Entry 9IJ3 (electron microscopy, 2.60 A resolution); this record covers chains A and B of the 3 polymer chains in the assembly.

Chain A:
Protein: Piwi-like protein 2
From: Mus musculus
Notes: EC 3.1.26.-
UniProt: Q8CDG1 (PIWL2_MOUSE); residues 1-971 here = UniProt positions 1-971
Chain sequence (971 residues; each row starts with the number of its first residue):
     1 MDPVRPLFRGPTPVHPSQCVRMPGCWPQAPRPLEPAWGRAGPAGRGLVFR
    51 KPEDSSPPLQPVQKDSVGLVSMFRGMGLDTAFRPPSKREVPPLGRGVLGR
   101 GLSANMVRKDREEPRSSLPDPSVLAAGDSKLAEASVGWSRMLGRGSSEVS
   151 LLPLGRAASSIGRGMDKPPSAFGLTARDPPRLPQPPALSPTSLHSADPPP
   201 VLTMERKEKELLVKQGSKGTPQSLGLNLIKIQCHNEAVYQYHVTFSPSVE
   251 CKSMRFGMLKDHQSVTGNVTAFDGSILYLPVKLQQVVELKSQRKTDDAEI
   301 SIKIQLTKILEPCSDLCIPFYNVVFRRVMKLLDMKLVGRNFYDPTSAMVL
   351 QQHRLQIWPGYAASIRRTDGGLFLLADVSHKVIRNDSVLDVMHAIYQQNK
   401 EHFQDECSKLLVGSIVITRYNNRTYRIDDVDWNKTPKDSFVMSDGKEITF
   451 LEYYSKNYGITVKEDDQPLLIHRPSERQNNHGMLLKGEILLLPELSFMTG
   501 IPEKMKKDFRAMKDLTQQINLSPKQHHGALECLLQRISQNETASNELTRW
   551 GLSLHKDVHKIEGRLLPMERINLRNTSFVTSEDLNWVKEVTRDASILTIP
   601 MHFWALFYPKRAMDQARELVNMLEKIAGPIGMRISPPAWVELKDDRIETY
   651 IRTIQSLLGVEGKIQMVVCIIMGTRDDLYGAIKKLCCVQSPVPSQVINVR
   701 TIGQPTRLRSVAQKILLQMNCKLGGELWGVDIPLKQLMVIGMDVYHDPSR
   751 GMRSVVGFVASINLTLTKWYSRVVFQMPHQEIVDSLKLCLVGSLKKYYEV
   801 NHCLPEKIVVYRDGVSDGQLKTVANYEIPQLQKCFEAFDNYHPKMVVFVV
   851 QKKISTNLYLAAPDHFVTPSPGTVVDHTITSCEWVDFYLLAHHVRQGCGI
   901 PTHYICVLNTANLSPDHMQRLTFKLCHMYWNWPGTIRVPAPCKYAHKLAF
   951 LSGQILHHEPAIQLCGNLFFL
Disordered / not traced: 1-220, 478-483, 749-750, 777-781
Metal / ion sites: Mn2+: Asp-743, Asp-813 (shared with 1 residue of chain C)
Curated features (UniProtKB/Swiss-Prot):
  - active site: Asp-743, Glu-781, Asp-813, His-946
  - modified residue: Arg-45 (Symmetric dimethylarginine), Arg-74 (Omega-N-methylarginine), Arg-83 (Omega-N-methylarginine), Arg-95 (Omega-N-methylarginine), Arg-100 (Omega-N-methylarginine), Arg-144 (Symmetric dimethylarginine), Arg-156 (Symmetric dimethylarginine), Arg-163 (Symmetric dimethylarginine), Arg-549 (Symmetric dimethylarginine)

Chain B:
Molecule: 26-nt RNA strand
From: Homo sapiens
Sequence (26 nucleotides; numbered 1 to 26; the number before each row is that of its first residue):
     1 UUACCAUCAACAUGGAAACUUGGCUC
Modified / non-standard residues: OMC (o2'-methylycytidine-5'-monophosphate) at position 26

Chain A / chain B interface:
Residue-residue contacts - 77 pairs, chain A then chain B:
  His-242(A) / A18(B)  hydrogen bond to the sugar
  His-242(A) / C19(B)  hydrogen bond to the sugar
  Thr-307(A) / A18(B)  sugar contact
  Thr-307(A) / C19(B)  phosphate contact
  Lys-308(A) / A17(B)  hydrogen bond to the phosphate
  Lys-308(A) / A18(B)  salt bridge to the phosphate
  Leu-316(A) / A17(B)  sugar contact
  Val-378(A) / C8(B)  phosphate contact
  Ser-379(A) / A9(B)  phosphate contact
  His-380(A) / C8(B)  hydrogen bond to the phosphate
  His-380(A) / A9(B)  phosphate contact
  Lys-381(A) / A9(B)  salt bridge to the phosphate
  Lys-381(A) / A10(B)  salt bridge to the phosphate
  Val-382(A) / C8(B)  phosphate contact
  Val-382(A) / A9(B)  hydrogen bond to the phosphate
  Ile-415(A) / A10(B)  phosphate contact
  Ile-415(A) / C11(B)  phosphate contact
  Arg-426(A) / C11(B)  phosphate contact
  Arg-426(A) / A12(B)  salt bridge to the phosphate
  Thr-499(A) / A9(B)  hydrogen bond to the phosphate
  Thr-499(A) / A10(B)  hydrogen bond to the phosphate
  Gly-500(A) / A9(B)  sugar contact
  Ile-519(A) / U7(B)  sugar contact
  Ile-519(A) / C8(B)  phosphate contact
  Asn-520(A) / A6(B)  hydrogen bond to the sugar
  Asn-520(A) / U7(B)  hydrogen bond to the sugar
  Ile-671(A) / U1(B)  sugar contact
  Arg-675(A) / U1(B)  base contact
  Asp-676(A) / U1(B)  hydrogen bond to the base
  Tyr-679(A) / U1(B)  stacking on the base
  Lys-683(A) / U1(B)  salt bridge to the phosphate
  Gln-695(A) / U1(B)  hydrogen bond to the phosphate
  Val-696(A) / U1(B)  sugar contact
  Val-696(A) / U2(B)  sugar contact
  Ile-697(A) / U2(B)  sugar contact
  Asn-698(A) / U1(B)  hydrogen bond to the sugar
  Asn-698(A) / U2(B)  phosphate contact
  Arg-700(A) / U2(B)  salt bridge to the phosphate
  Thr-701(A) / U2(B)  hydrogen bond to the base
  Val-711(A) / U2(B)  base contact
  Lys-714(A) / U2(B)  base contact
  Lys-714(A) / A3(B)  base contact
  Ile-715(A) / U2(B)  sugar contact
  Gln-718(A) / U1(B)  hydrogen bond to the phosphate
  Gln-718(A) / U2(B)  phosphate contact
  Gln-718(A) / A3(B)  phosphate contact
  Lys-722(A) / U1(B)  salt bridge to the phosphate
  Ser-816(A) / G14(B)  sugar contact
  Gly-818(A) / G14(B)  hydrogen bond to the sugar
  Gly-818(A) / G15(B)  sugar contact
  Gln-819(A) / U13(B)  sugar contact
  Gln-819(A) / G14(B)  hydrogen bond to the sugar
  Lys-853(A) / A10(B)  base contact
  His-892(A) / C5(B)  hydrogen bond to the phosphate
  His-892(A) / A6(B)  salt bridge to the phosphate
  His-893(A) / C5(B)  sugar contact
  Val-894(A) / C5(B)  sugar contact
  Gln-896(A) / A6(B)  hydrogen bond to the sugar
  Gly-897(A) / A6(B)  sugar contact
  Cys-898(A) / A6(B)  sugar contact
  Cys-898(A) / U7(B)  phosphate contact
  Gly-899(A) / A6(B)  phosphate contact
  Ile-900(A) / A6(B)  hydrogen bond to the phosphate
  Tyr-929(A) / C4(B)  hydrogen bond to the phosphate
  Asn-931(A) / A3(B)  hydrogen bond to the sugar
  Trp-932(A) / A3(B)  sugar contact
  Trp-932(A) / C4(B)  sugar contact
  Ile-936(A) / C4(B)  phosphate contact
  Ile-936(A) / C5(B)  phosphate contact
  Arg-937(A) / C5(B)  hydrogen bond to the phosphate
  Arg-937(A) / A6(B)  salt bridge to the phosphate
  Lys-943(A) / C4(B)  salt bridge to the phosphate
  Lys-943(A) / C5(B)  salt bridge to the phosphate
  Lys-947(A) / A3(B)  salt bridge to the phosphate
  Phe-950(A) / U1(B)  base contact
  Leu-971(A) / U1(B)  phosphate contact
  Leu-971(A) / A3(B)  phosphate contact
Interface residues without a listed pair, chain A (64 interface residues in all): Gln-240, Ile-276, Thr-424, Ser-475, Ile-501, Gly-673, Thr-674, Ser-694, Arg-707, Pro-748, Asp-817, Asn-857

In short:
Chain A and chain B form an interface of 64 and 18 residues respectively; the contacts include 22 hydrogen
bonds, 12 salt bridges and 1 aromatic stacking contact. Among the polar pairs are Asp-676(A)/U1(B),
Thr-701(A)/U2(B) and His-242(A)/A18(B). From UniProt: 4 active-site residues on chain A.
Here chain A is Piwi-like protein 2 (Mus musculus) and chain B is a 26-nt RNA strand (Homo sapiens). Entry
9IJ3 (Cryo-EM Structure of MILI-piRNA-target (26-nt)) was determined by electron microscopy (same publication
as 9IIY, 9IIZ, 9IJ0, 9IJ1, 9IJ2, 9IJ4 and 9IJ5).
